3KTI - chains A and B of the 14 polymer chains in the assembly; structure by X-ray diffraction, 2.00 A resolution.

# Chain A (and B)
Name: ATP-dependent Clp protease proteolytic subunit
From: Bacillus subtilis
Notes: EC 3.4.21.92; chain B of this document is another copy of the same molecule, construct and numbering; everything in this record applies to it too
Reference sequence: P80244 (CLPP_BACSU); residues 1-196 here correspond to UniProt positions 2-197 (UniProt number = residue number + 1)
Chain sequence (199 residues; row label = number of the first residue in the row):
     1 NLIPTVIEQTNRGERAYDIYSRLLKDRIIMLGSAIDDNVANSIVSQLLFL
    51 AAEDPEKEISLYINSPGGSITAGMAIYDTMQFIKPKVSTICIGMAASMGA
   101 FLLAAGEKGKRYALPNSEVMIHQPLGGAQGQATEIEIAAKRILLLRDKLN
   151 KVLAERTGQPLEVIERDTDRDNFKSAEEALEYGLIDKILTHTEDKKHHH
Unresolved in the structure: 1-17, 192-199
Construct notes: expression tag (197-199)
Swiss-Prot annotation at these positions:
  - active site: S97 (Nucleophile), H122
Residues lining bound ligands:
  - N-cyclohexyltaurine (NHE; 2-[N-cyclohexylamino]ethane sulfonic acid), molecule 1: P66, M94, A96, M120, F173
  - N-cyclohexyltaurine (NHE), molecule 2: S69, I70, T71, R141, L145
From the paper describing this entry:
  - catalytic residues: S97, H122, D171
  - binding site for Acyldepsipeptide 1: R22, I28, Y62, I90, I92, Y112, L114, L189
  - binding site for Acyldepsipeptide 1: L48, F49, A52, F82
  - conformationally variable residues (side-chain flip): Y62
  - mutagenesis - Y62A: decreased catalytic activity on ADEPs
  - mutagenesis - Y62W: abolished catalytic activity on ADEP
  - mutagenesis - F82A: abolished catalytic activity on ADEPs
  - mutagenesis - F49S: increased catalytic activity on ADEP
  - mutagenesis - I19C/S45C: increased catalytic activity

# Chain A / chain B interface
Contacting residue pairs (36):
  D37(A) - N64(B)
  N38(A) - G32(B)
  N41(A) - Y20(B)
  N41(A) - M30(B)
  N41(A) - G32(B)  hydrogen bond (side chain-backbone)
  N41(A) - N64(B)  hydrogen bond
  S42(A) - Y20(B)
  S45(A) - I19(B)
  S45(A) - Y20(B)
  S45(A) - L23(B)
  L48(A) - Y62(B)  hydrophobic
  F49(A) - I19(B)  hydrophobic
  F49(A) - R22(B)
  T71(A) - G93(B)
  T71(A) - M94(B)
  T71(A) - E118(B)
  M74(A) - N116(B)
  A75(A) - I92(B)  hydrophobic
  A75(A) - G93(B)
  Y77(A) - N116(B)
  D78(A) - L114(B)
  D78(A) - P115(B)
  D78(A) - N116(B)  hydrogen bond (side chain-backbone)
  D78(A) - S117(B)
  Q81(A) - H191(B)
  F82(A) - H191(B)
  Q131(A) - R170(B)  hydrogen bond
  T133(A) - R170(B)
  E134(A) - R170(B)  salt bridge
  I137(A) - R170(B)
  I137(A) - D171(B)
  R141(A) - M94(B)
  R141(A) - E118(B)  salt bridge
  R141(A) - F173(B)
  L145(A) - E118(B)
  K148(A) - N116(B)
Other interface residues (no listed pair), chain A (23 interface residues in all): Q46, T79
Other interface residues (no listed pair), chain B (23 interface residues in all): P66, L189, T190

# In short
The chain A/chain B interface involves 23 residues from each chain, with 4 hydrogen bonds and 2 salt bridges.
Among the polar pairs are E134(A)-R170(B), R141(A)-E118(B) and N41(A)-G32(B). Ligands of chain A:
N-cyclohexyltaurine. The paper reports catalytic residues S97(A), H122(A) and D171(A); Y62A of chain A reduces
catalytic activity on ADEPs; 5 substitutions were tested in all.
Chain A and chain B are both ATP-dependent Clp protease proteolytic subunit (Bacillus subtilis); the
structure, Structure of ClpP in complex with ADEP1, was determined by X-ray diffraction, deposited together
with 3KTG, 3KTH, 3KTJ and 3KTK.
